PDB entry 5N28 | X-ray diffraction, 2.80 A resolution | chains A and E of the 6 polymer chains in the assembly

== Chain A ==
Molecule: Methyl-coenzyme M reductase subunit alpha
From: Methanotorris formicicus Mc-S-70
Notes: EC 2.8.4.1
UniProt: H1KXL5 (H1KXL5_9EURY); residues 1-552 here = UniProt positions 1-552
Chain sequence (552 residues; row label = number of the first residue in the row):
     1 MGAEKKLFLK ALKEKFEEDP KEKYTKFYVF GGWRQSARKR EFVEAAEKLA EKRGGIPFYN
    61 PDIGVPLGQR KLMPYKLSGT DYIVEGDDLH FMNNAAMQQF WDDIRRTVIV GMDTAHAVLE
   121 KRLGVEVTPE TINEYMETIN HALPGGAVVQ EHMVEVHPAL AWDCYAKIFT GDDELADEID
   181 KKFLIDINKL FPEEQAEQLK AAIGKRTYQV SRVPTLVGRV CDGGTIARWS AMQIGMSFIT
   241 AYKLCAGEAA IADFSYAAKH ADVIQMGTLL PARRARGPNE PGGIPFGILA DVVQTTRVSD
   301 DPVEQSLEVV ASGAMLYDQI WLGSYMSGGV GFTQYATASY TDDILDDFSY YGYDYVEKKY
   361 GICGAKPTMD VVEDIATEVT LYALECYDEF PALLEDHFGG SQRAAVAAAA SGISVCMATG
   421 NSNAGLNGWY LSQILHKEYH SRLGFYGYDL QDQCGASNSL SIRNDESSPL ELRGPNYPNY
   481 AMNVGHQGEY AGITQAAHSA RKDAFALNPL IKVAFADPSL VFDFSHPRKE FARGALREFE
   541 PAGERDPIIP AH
Not modelled in the structure: 1-3, 552
Modified residues: His260 (N1-methylated histidine; MHS); Arg274 (5-methyl-arginine; AGM); Gln402 (2-methyl-glutamine; MGN); Trp429 (6-hydroxytryptophan; TRX); Gly447 (thioglycin; GL3)
Metal / ion sites: factor 430 Ni near Gln150 (its only coordinating residue here); K+: Gly218, Arg219, Cys221 (shared with 3 residues of chain D)
Ligand contacts:
  - 1-thioethanesulfonic acid (COM): Tyr335, Phe445, Tyr446
  - factor 430 (F43), molecule 1: Gly146, Ala147, Val148, Val149, Gln150, Met153, Val154, Met232, Gln233, Met236, Ile239, Ala246
  - factor 430 (F43), molecule 2: Gly328, Gly329, Val330, Gly331, Phe332, Thr333, Gln334, Tyr335, Phe398, Gly399, Ser401, Gln402, Gly444, Phe445
  - Coenzyme B (TP7), molecule 1: Arg228, Lys259, His260
  - Coenzyme B (TP7), molecule 2: Arg273, Leu322, Met326, Ser327, Phe332, Phe445, Ala481, Met482, Asn483, Val484

== Chain E ==
Molecule: Methyl-coenzyme M reductase, beta subunit
From: Methanotorris formicicus Mc-S-70
Notes: EC 2.8.4.1
UniProt: H1KXL9 (H1KXL9_9EURY); numbering as in UniProt (aligned over 1-444)
Chain sequence (444 residues; each row starts with the number of its first residue):
     1 MVKYEDKICL YNAKGELVEE NVPLEAISPL YNPTIQKLVK DIKRTVAVNL AGIENALKTG
    61 AVGGKACVIP GRTLDLPIVE NAETIMEYVD KLLRISPDDD TSVKLINDGK QMAVQLPSKR
   121 LEVAAEYSIS MLNTAMALKE AIIKTFDVDM FDAPMVHAAI LGRYPQVPDY MGANIASLLG
   181 APTNLEGLGY ALRNIMVNHY VATTKKNIMN AVAFASIMEQ TAMFEMGDAI GSFERLHLLG
   241 LAYQGLNADN LVIDLVKANG KNGTVGTVVA SIVERALEDG VITEDKKMPS GFVLYKPVDV
   301 AKWNAYAAAG LVAAVIVNCG AARAAQNVAS TILYYNDIIE YETGLPGVDF GRAEGTAVGF
   361 SFFSHSIYGG GGPGIFNGNH IVTRHSKGFA IPPVCAAMCV DAGTQMFSPE KTSALVGAVF
   421 SAIDEFREPL KYVIDGALAV KDKI
Not modelled in the structure: 1
Ligand contacts:
  - 1-thioethanesulfonic acid (COM): Phe362, Ser366, Tyr368
  - factor 430 (F43): Ser366, Ile367, Tyr368
  - Coenzyme B (TP7): Phe362, Phe363, Tyr368, Gly369, Gly370, His380, Ile381, Val382

== Chain A / chain E interface ==
Contacting residue pairs (106):
  Thr114(A) - Lys411(E)
  Val118(A) - Met406(E)  hydrophobic
  Arg122(A) - Gln326(E)  hydrogen bond
  Arg122(A) - Thr404(E)
  Arg122(A) - Gln405(E)
  Tyr208(A) - Lys65(E)
  Met232(A) - Ile367(E)
  Met232(A) - Tyr368(E)  hydrophobic
  Met236(A) - Ile367(E)  hydrophobic
  Ile239(A) - Ile367(E)  hydrophobic
  Gly247(A) - His365(E)
  Glu248(A) - Ser364(E)
  Glu248(A) - His365(E)  hydrogen bond (backbone-backbone)
  Ala249(A) - Gln326(E)
  Ala249(A) - Ser364(E)
  Ala249(A) - His365(E)
  Ile251(A) - Ser366(E)
  Ile251(A) - Ile367(E)  hydrophobic
  Ala252(A) - Ser364(E)
  Ala252(A) - Ser366(E)
  Ala252(A) - Gly371(E)
  Asp253(A) - Gly372(E)
  Asp253(A) - Met406(E)
  Asp253(A) - Phe407(E)
  Ser255(A) - Ile367(E)
  Ser255(A) - Tyr368(E)
  Ser255(A) - Gly369(E)  hydrogen bond (side chain-backbone)
  Tyr256(A) - Gly370(E)
  Tyr256(A) - Ile375(E)
  Tyr256(A) - Phe407(E)  hydrophobic
  Lys259(A) - Tyr368(E)  hydrogen bond (side chain-backbone)
  Lys259(A) - Gly369(E)
  Ala261(A) - Lys65(E)
  Asp262(A) - Lys65(E)  salt bridge
  Ile264(A) - Lys65(E)
  Thr268(A) - Arg163(E)
  Thr268(A) - Val167(E)
  Leu269(A) - Pro168(E)
  Gly282(A) - Gln166(E)  hydrogen bond (backbone-side chain)
  Gly283(A) - Gln166(E)  hydrogen bond (backbone-side chain)
  Pro285(A) - Arg163(E)
  Ile288(A) - Arg163(E)
  Pro367(A) - Phe151(E)
  Met369(A) - Met150(E)  hydrophobic
  Met369(A) - Phe151(E)  hydrophobic
  Asn421(A) - Arg72(E)  hydrogen bond
  Asn421(A) - Phe151(E)  hydrogen bond (side chain-backbone)
  Ser422(A) - Arg72(E)  hydrogen bond
  Asn423(A) - Arg72(E)  hydrogen bond
  Asn423(A) - Pro154(E)
  Ala424(A) - Phe151(E)  hydrophobic
  Leu460(A) - Met150(E)  hydrophobic
  Leu460(A) - Phe151(E)  hydrophobic
  Ile462(A) - Met136(E)
  Ile462(A) - Lys139(E)  hydrogen bond (backbone-side chain)
  Ile462(A) - Ile143(E)  hydrophobic
  Ile462(A) - Ala153(E)  hydrophobic
  Arg463(A) - Met136(E)
  Arg463(A) - Lys139(E)
  Asn464(A) - Leu132(E)  hydrogen bond (side chain-backbone)
  Asn464(A) - Met136(E)
  Asn464(A) - Lys139(E)  hydrogen bond
  Asn464(A) - His157(E)
  Asn464(A) - Leu161(E)
  Asn464(A) - Tyr164(E)
  Asp465(A) - Pro165(E)
  Ser467(A) - Pro154(E)
  Ser467(A) - His157(E)  hydrogen bond (backbone-side chain)
  Ser467(A) - Tyr164(E)
  Ser467(A) - Pro165(E)
  Ser468(A) - Pro154(E)
  Ser468(A) - His157(E)
  Ser468(A) - Tyr164(E)  hydrogen bond (side chain-backbone)
  Ser468(A) - Pro165(E)
  Pro469(A) - Ile69(E)  hydrophobic
  Pro469(A) - Pro154(E)
  Pro469(A) - Ala158(E)
  Glu471(A) - Ile69(E)
  Leu472(A) - Gly63(E)
  Leu472(A) - Ala158(E)  hydrophobic
  Leu472(A) - Arg163(E)
  Leu472(A) - Gln166(E)
  Gly474(A) - Gln166(E)  hydrogen bond (backbone-side chain)
  Pro475(A) - Gln166(E)
  Asn476(A) - Pro165(E)
  Asn476(A) - Gln166(E)  hydrogen bond (side chain-backbone)
  Tyr477(A) - Gln166(E)
  Pro478(A) - Pro165(E)
  His498(A) - Ile69(E)
  His498(A) - Pro70(E)
  Arg501(A) - Pro70(E)
  Arg501(A) - Gly71(E)
  Asp503(A) - Pro70(E)
  Phe505(A) - Val68(E)
  Phe505(A) - Pro70(E)
  Ala506(A) - Val68(E)
  Ala506(A) - Ile69(E)
  Ala506(A) - Pro70(E)
  Leu507(A) - Cys67(E)
  Leu507(A) - Val68(E)  hydrogen bond (backbone-backbone)
  Leu507(A) - Ile69(E)  hydrophobic
  Asn508(A) - Lys65(E)
  Asn508(A) - Ala66(E)
  Asn508(A) - Cys67(E)  hydrogen bond
  Pro509(A) - Ala66(E)
  Leu510(A) - Ala66(E)  hydrophobic
Other interface residues (no listed pair), chain A (65 interface residues in all): Gln198, Gly235, Val263, Leu270, Pro271, Ile284, Thr368, Val372, Ser461, Arg473
Other interface residues (no listed pair), chain E (50 interface residues in all): Val62, Ala135, Asp149, Asp152, Met155, Gly162, Met171, Phe363

== Summary ==
Chain A and chain E form an interface of 65 and 50 residues respectively; the contacts include 19 hydrogen
bonds and 1 salt bridge. Polar contacts include Asp262(A)-Lys65(E), Arg122(A)-Gln326(E) and
Ser255(A)-Gly369(E).
Chain A is Methyl-coenzyme M reductase subunit alpha and chain E is Methyl-coenzyme M reductase, beta subunit,
both from Methanotorris formicicus Mc-S-70; the structure, Methyl-coenzyme M reductase III from methanotorris
formicicus monoclinic form, was determined by X-ray diffraction together with 5N1Q and 5N2A from the same
study.
